PDB entry 8FCO | electron microscopy, 3.31 A resolution | chains F and E of the 8 polymer chains in the assembly

== Chain F (and E) ==
Protein: Transitional endoplasmic reticulum ATPase
Source organism: Homo sapiens
Notes: EC 3.6.4.6; chain E of this document is another copy of the same molecule, construct and numbering; everything in this record applies to it too
UniProt: P55072 (TERA_HUMAN); residue numbers follow UniProt; this construct covers 1-806
Sequence (806 residues; each row starts with the number of its first residue):
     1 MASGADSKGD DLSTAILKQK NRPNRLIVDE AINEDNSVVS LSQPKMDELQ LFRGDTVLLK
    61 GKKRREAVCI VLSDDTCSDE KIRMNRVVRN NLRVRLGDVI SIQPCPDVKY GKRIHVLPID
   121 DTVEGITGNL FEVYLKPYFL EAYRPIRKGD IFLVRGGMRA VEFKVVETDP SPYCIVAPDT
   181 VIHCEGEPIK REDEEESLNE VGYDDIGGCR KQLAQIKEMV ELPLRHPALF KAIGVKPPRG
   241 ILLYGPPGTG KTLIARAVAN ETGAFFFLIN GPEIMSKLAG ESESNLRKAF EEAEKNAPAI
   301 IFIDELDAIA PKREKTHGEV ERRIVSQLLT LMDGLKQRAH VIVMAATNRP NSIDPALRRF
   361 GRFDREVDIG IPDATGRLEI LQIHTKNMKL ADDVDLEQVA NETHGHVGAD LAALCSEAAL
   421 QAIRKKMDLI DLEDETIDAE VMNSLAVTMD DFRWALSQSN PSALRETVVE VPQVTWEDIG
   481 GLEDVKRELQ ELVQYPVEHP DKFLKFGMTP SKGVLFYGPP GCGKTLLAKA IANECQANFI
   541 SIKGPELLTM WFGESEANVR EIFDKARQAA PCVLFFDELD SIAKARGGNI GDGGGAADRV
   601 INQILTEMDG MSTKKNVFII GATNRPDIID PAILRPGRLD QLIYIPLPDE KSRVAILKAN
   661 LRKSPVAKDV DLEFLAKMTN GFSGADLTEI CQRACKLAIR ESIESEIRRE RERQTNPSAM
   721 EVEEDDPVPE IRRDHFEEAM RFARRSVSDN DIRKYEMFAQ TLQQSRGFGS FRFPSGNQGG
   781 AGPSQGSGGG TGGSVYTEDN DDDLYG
Disordered / not traced: 1-22, 708-727, 764-806
UniProt features mapped onto this chain:
  - region: Thr-797 to Gly-806 (Interaction with UBXN6)
  - motif: Asp-802 to Gly-806 (PIM motif)
  - binding site (ATP): Pro-247 to Leu-253, Asn-348, His-384, Gly-521 to Leu-526
  - modified residue: Ala-2 (N-acetylalanine), Ser-3 (Phosphoserine), Ser-7 (Phosphoserine), Ser-13 (Phosphoserine), Ser-37 (Phosphoserine), Lys-315 (N6,N6,N6-trimethyllysine), Thr-436 (Phosphothreonine), Ser-462 (Phosphoserine), Lys-502 (N6-acetyllysine), Lys-505 (N6-acetyllysine), Lys-668 (N6-acetyllysine), Ser-702 (Phosphoserine), Lys-754 (N6-acetyllysine), Ser-770 (Phosphoserine), Ser-775 (Phosphoserine), Ser-787 (Phosphoserine), Tyr-805 (Phosphotyrosine)
  - cross-link (Glycyl lysine isopeptide (Lys-Gly)): Lys-8 (interchain with G-Cter in SUMO2), Lys-18 (interchain with G-Cter in SUMO2)
Residues lining bound ligands:
  - ADP (adenosine-5'-diphosphate), molecule 1: Asp-205, Ile-206, Gly-207, Gly-208, Gly-248, Thr-249, Gly-250, Lys-251, Thr-252, Leu-253, Ile-380, Ile-383, His-384, Gly-408, Ala-409, Ala-412
  - ADP, molecule 2: Asp-478, Ile-479, Gly-480, Leu-482, Pro-520, Gly-521, Cys-522, Gly-523, Lys-524, Thr-525, Leu-526, Ile-656, Asn-660, Gly-684, Ala-685, Thr-688

== Chain F / chain E interface ==
Contacting residue pairs (108):
  Glu-124(F) with Lys-231(E), salt bridge
  Gly-125(F) with Ala-232(E)
  Met-158(F) with Ile-233(E), hydrophobic; Gly-234(E)
  Arg-159(F) with Ala-232(E), hydrogen bond (side chain-backbone)
  Thr-252(F) with Arg-359(E)
  Pro-272(F) with Ser-326(E); Thr-330(E)
  Glu-273(F) with Thr-330(E)
  Met-275(F) with Arg-323(E); Ser-326(E)
  Ser-276(F) with Arg-323(E); Ser-326(E); Gln-327(E); Thr-330(E)
  Lys-277(F) with Arg-323(E), hydrogen bond (backbone-side chain)
  Leu-278(F) with Arg-323(E)
  Asp-304(F) with Arg-359(E), salt bridge
  Glu-305(F) with Arg-313(E), salt bridge; Arg-359(E), salt bridge; Arg-362(E), salt bridge
  Ala-308(F) with Arg-313(E)
  Thr-316(F) with Arg-322(E)
  His-317(F) with His-317(E), hydrogen bond (side chain-backbone)
  Gly-318(F) with Glu-319(E); Arg-322(E)
  Glu-319(F) with Glu-319(E), hydrogen bond (backbone-side chain)
  Val-320(F) with Glu-319(E), hydrogen bond (backbone-side chain); Arg-323(E)
  Glu-321(F) with Glu-319(E); Arg-322(E), salt bridge
  Ala-409(F) with Phe-360(E)
  Ser-416(F) with Lys-236(E)
  Glu-417(F) with Arg-365(E), salt bridge
  Leu-420(F) with Phe-230(E), hydrophobic; Val-235(E), hydrophobic
  Ile-423(F) with Ile-233(E), hydrophobic
  Arg-424(F) with Glu-218(E), salt bridge
  Asp-428(F) with Ile-27(E); Glu-80(E)
  Leu-429(F) with Glu-80(E)
  Asp-431(F) with Arg-25(E), salt bridge; Val-99(E)
  Leu-432(F) with Leu-229(E)
  Glu-433(F) with Arg-25(E), salt bridge; Val-99(E); His-226(E)
  Asp-434(F) with Ala-228(E)
  Glu-435(F) with Ala-228(E)
  Ile-437(F) with Ala-232(E), hydrophobic; Ile-233(E), hydrophobic
  Met-442(F) with Ile-233(E), hydrophobic
  Trp-454(F) with Glu-218(E)
  Gln-458(F) with Gln-215(E), hydrogen bond
  Leu-464(F) with Arg-567(E)
  Arg-465(F) with Arg-560(E), hydrogen bond (side chain-backbone); Asp-564(E), salt bridge; Arg-567(E); Glu-607(E), salt bridge
  Pro-545(F) with Asn-602(E); Leu-605(E), hydrophobic; Thr-606(E); Arg-638(E)
  Leu-548(F) with Asn-602(E)
  Thr-549(F) with Gln-603(E)
  Phe-552(F) with Ala-597(E); Asp-598(E); Arg-599(E); Asn-602(E)
  Glu-578(F) with Arg-635(E), salt bridge
  Lys-584(F) with Gly-594(E); Gly-595(E), hydrogen bond (backbone-backbone)
  Ala-585(F) with Gly-594(E); Gly-595(E), hydrogen bond (backbone-backbone)
  Arg-586(F) with Gly-594(E)
  Gly-587(F) with Gly-593(E); Gly-594(E); Gly-595(E)
  Ile-590(F) with Gly-593(E)
  Gly-591(F) with Gly-593(E), hydrogen bond (backbone-backbone)
  Asp-592(F) with Asp-592(E); Gly-593(E), hydrogen bond (side chain-backbone); Gly-594(E)
  Ser-664(F) with Phe-506(E)
  Pro-665(F) with Lys-505(E)
  Gln-692(F) with Gly-507(E), hydrogen bond (side chain-backbone); Met-508(E); Thr-509(E), hydrogen bond (side chain-backbone)
  Cys-695(F) with Phe-506(E), hydrogen bond (side chain-backbone); Met-508(E), hydrophobic
  Lys-696(F) with Glu-491(E), salt bridge; Met-508(E)
  Ala-698(F) with Phe-506(E), hydrophobic
  Ile-699(F) with Lys-502(E); Phe-503(E), hydrophobic; Phe-506(E), hydrophobic; Met-508(E), hydrophobic
  Arg-700(F) with Glu-491(E)
  Ser-702(F) with Lys-502(E)
  Ile-703(F) with Tyr-495(E), hydrophobic; His-499(E); Lys-502(E)
  Glu-706(F) with Lys-502(E), salt bridge
  Val-728(F) with Phe-506(E)
  Pro-729(F) with Phe-506(E)
  Glu-730(F) with Phe-506(E)
  Ile-731(F) with Phe-506(E), hydrophobic
  Arg-744(F) with Gln-763(E), hydrogen bond
Also at the interface, not in a pair above, chain F (75 interface residues in all): Asp-307, Glu-402, Ala-412, Ala-419, Met-427, Asn-460, Lys-663, Phe-742
Also at the interface, not in a pair above, chain E (64 interface residues in all): Ser-78, Lys-81, Asp-98, Leu-329, Leu-492, Asp-609, Lys-614, Lys-615

== In short ==
Chain F and chain E form an interface of 75 and 64 residues respectively; the contacts include 15 hydrogen
bonds and 15 salt bridges. Among the polar pairs are Glu-124(F)/Lys-231(E), Asp-304(F)/Arg-359(E) and
Glu-305(F)/Arg-313(E). Ligands of chain F: ADP.
Both chains are Transitional endoplasmic reticulum ATPase (Homo sapiens). Entry 8FCO (Cryo-EM structure of
p97:UBXD1 meta state) was determined by electron microscopy together with 8FCL, 8FCM, 8FCN, 8FCP, 8FCQ, 8FCR
and 8FCT from the same study.
